Entry 3T53 (X-ray diffraction, 3.37 A resolution); this record covers chains C and A of the 3 polymer chains in the assembly.

# Chain C
Protein: Cation efflux system protein CusB
Source organism: Escherichia coli
UniProtKB: P77239 (CUSB_ECOLI); numbering as in UniProt (aligned over 78-407)
Amino-acid sequence (336 residues; numbered 78 to 413; the number before each row is that of its first residue):
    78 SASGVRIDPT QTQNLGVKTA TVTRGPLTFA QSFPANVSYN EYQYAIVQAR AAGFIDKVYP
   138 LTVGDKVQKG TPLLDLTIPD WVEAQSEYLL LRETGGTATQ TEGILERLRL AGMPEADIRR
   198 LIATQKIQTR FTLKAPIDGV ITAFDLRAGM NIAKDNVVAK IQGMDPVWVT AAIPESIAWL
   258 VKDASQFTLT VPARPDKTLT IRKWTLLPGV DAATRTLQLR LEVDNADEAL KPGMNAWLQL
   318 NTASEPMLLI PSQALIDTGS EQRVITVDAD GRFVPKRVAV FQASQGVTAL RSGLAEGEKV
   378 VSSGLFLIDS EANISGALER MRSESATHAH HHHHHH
Disordered / not traced: 78, 403-413
Sequence notes: expression tag (408-413)

# Chain A
Protein: Cation efflux system protein CusA
Source organism: Escherichia coli
UniProtKB: P38054 (CUSA_ECOLI); residues 1-1047 here = UniProt positions 1-1047
Amino-acid sequence (1054 residues; row label = number of the first residue in the row; numbers below 1 keep their minus sign (Gly-6 is residue -6)):
    -6 GHHHHHHMIE WIIRRSVANR FLVLMGALFL SIWGTWTIIN TPVDALPDLS DVQVIIKTSY
    54 PGQAPQIVEN QVTYPLTTTM LSVPGAKTVR GFSQFGDSYV YVIFEDGTDP YWARSRVLEY
   114 LNQVQGKLPA GVSAELGPDA TGVGWIYEYA LVDRSGKHDL ADLRSLQDWF LKYELKTIPD
   174 VAEVASVGGV VKEYQVVIDP QRLAQYGISL AEVKSALDAS NQEAGGSSIE LAEAEYMVRA
   234 SGYLQTLDDF NHIVLKASEN GVPVYLRDVA KVQIGPEMRR GIAELNGEGE VAGGVVILRS
   294 GKNAREVIAA VKDKLETLKS SLPEGVEIVT TYDRSQLIDR AIDNLSGKLL EEFIVVAVVC
   354 ALFLWHVRSA LVAIISLPLG LCIAFIVMHF QGLNANIMSL GGIAIAVGAM VDAAIVMIEN
   414 AHKRLEEWQH QHPDATLDNK TRWQVITDAS VEVGPALFIS LLIITLSFIP IFTLEGQEGR
   474 LFGPLAFTKT YAMAGAALLA IVVIPILMGY WIRGKIPPES SNPLNRFLIR VYHPLLLKVL
   534 HWPKTTLLVA ALSVLTVLWP LNKVGGEFLP QINEGDLLYM PSTLPGISAA EAASMLQKTD
   594 KLIMSVPEVA RVFGKTGKAE TATDSAPLEM VETTIQLKPQ EQWRPGMTMD KIIEELDNTV
   654 RLPGLANLWV PPIRNRIDML STGIKSPIGI KVSGTVLADI DAMAEQIEEV ARTVPGVASA
   714 LAERLEGGRY INVEINREKA ARYGMTVADV QLFVTSAVGG AMVGETVEGI ARYPINLRYP
   774 QSWRDSPQAL RQLPILTPMK QQITLADVAD IKVSTGPSML KTENARPTSW IYIDARDRDM
   834 VSVVHDLQKA IAEKVQLKPG TSVAFSGQFE LLERANHKLK LMVPMTLMII FVLLYLAFRR
   894 VGEALLIISS VPFALVGGIW LLWWMGFHLS VATGTGFIAL AGVAAEFGVV MLMYLRHAIE
   954 AVPSLNNPQT FSEQKLDEAL YHGAVLRVRP KAMTVAVIIA GLLPILWGTG AGSEVMSRIA
  1014 APMIGGMITA PLLSLFIIPA AYKLMWLHRH RVRK
Disordered / not traced: -6 to 3, 505-516, 1044-1047
Sequence notes: expression tag (-6 to 0)
Ligand contacts: Cu ion (CU): Met573, Met623, Met672, Lys678
Swiss-Prot annotation at these positions:
  - mutagenesis: Ala399 (A399D: Strong decrease in copper resistance), Asp405 (D405N: Loss of copper resistance), Glu412 (E412D: Slight decrease in copper resistance; E412Q: Loss of copper resistance), Met573 (M573I: Loss of copper resistance), Met623 (M623I: Loss of copper resistance), Met640 (M640I: No change in copper resistance), Met672 (M672I: Loss of copper resistance), Met738 (M738I: No change in copper resistance), Met755 (M755I: Slight decrease in copper resistance), Met792 (M792I: No change in copper resistance), Met812 (M812I: Slight decrease in copper resistance), Met833 (M833I: Slight decrease in copper resistance)
From the paper describing this entry:
  - Cu ion coordination: Met573, Met623
  - conformationally variable residues (helix shift, loop rearrangement): Ala582 to Leu589, Thr609 to Thr626
  - mutagenesis - R83A, E567A, D617A, E625A, E625D, R669A, K678A: abolished growth

# Interface between chain C and chain A
Contacting residue pairs - 47 pairs, chain C then chain A:
  Ile84(C) - Pro656(A)  hydrophobic
  Gln88(C) - Arg654(A)
  Gln88(C) - Pro656(A)
  Asn91(C) - Lys591(A)
  Leu92(C) - Lys591(A)
  Leu92(C) - Leu655(A)
  Gln108(C) - Trp776(A)
  Gln108(C) - Gln785(A)  hydrogen bond
  Ser109(C) - Gln194(A)  hydrogen bond
  Ser109(C) - Trp776(A)
  Phe110(C) - Gln194(A)
  Pro111(C) - Gln194(A)
  Pro111(C) - Gln795(A)
  Ala112(C) - Gln198(A)  hydrogen bond (backbone-side chain)
  Asn113(C) - Gln198(A)  hydrogen bond
  Pro251(C) - Gln795(A)
  Ser253(C) - Asp800(A)
  Ile254(C) - Thr797(A)
  Pro269(C) - Arg195(A)
  Ala290(C) - Gln794(A)
  Thr291(C) - Gln794(A)
  Thr291(C) - Gln795(A)  hydrogen bond (backbone-backbone)
  Arg292(C) - Gln794(A)
  Thr293(C) - Gln795(A)
  Asn312(C) - Gln198(A)  hydrogen bond
  Asn312(C) - Tyr199(A)  hydrogen bond
  Trp314(C) - Gln194(A)
  Trp314(C) - Arg195(A)
  Trp314(C) - Gln198(A)
  Ile333(C) - Arg722(A)
  Asp334(C) - Val806(A)
  Thr335(C) - Thr808(A)  hydrogen bond (backbone-side chain)
  Gly336(C) - Val806(A)
  Gly336(C) - Ser807(A)
  Ala360(C) - Gln781(A)
  Phe383(C) - Gly579(A)
  Phe383(C) - Ile580(A)
  Leu384(C) - Thr576(A)
  Leu384(C) - Met588(A)  hydrophobic
  Leu384(C) - Pro656(A)
  Leu384(C) - Gly657(A)
  Ser387(C) - Gly657(A)
  Glu388(C) - Pro656(A)
  Glu388(C) - Gly657(A)  hydrogen bond (side chain-backbone)
  Asn390(C) - Leu577(A)
  Ile391(C) - Leu577(A)  hydrophobic
  Ile391(C) - Arg705(A)
Other interface residues (no listed pair), chain C (38 interface residues in all): Gly93, Ala249, Trp256, Leu257, Ala313, Gln359, Gly381
Other interface residues (no listed pair), chain A (34 interface residues in all): Asp192, Glu584, Leu595, Leu658, Glu701, Leu714, Met792, Lys793

# Overview
38 residues of chain C face 34 of chain A across their interface; the contacts include 9 hydrogen bonds. Polar
contacts include Gln108(C)-Gln785(A), Ser109(C)-Gln194(A) and Ala112(C)-Gln198(A). The paper reports that
R83A, E567A and D617A of chain A, among others, abolish growth; Cu ion coordination by Met573(A) and
Met623(A); 7 substitutions were tested in all.
Chain C is Cation efflux system protein CusB and chain A is Cation efflux system protein CusA, both from
Escherichia coli; the structure, Crystal structures of the extrusion state of the CusBA adaptor-transporter
complex, was determined by X-ray diffraction (same publication as 3T51, 3T56, 4DNT and 4DOP).
